6RMF - chain A; structure by X-ray diffraction, 1.51 A resolution.

Chain A:
Name: Metallo-beta-lactamase type 2
Organism: Klebsiella pneumoniae
Notes: EC 3.5.2.6
Reference sequence: C7C422 (BLAN1_KLEPN); residues 29-270 here = UniProt positions 29-270
Sequence (244 residues; each row starts with the number of its first residue):
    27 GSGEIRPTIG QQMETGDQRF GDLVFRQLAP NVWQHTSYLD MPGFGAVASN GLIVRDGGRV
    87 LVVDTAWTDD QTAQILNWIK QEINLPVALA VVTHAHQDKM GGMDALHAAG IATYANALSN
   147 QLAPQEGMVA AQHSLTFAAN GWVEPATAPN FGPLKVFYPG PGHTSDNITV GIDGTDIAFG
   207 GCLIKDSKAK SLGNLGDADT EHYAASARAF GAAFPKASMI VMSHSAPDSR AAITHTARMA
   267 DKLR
Disordered / not traced: 27-32, 67-70
Sequence notes: expression tag (27-28)
Ion coordination: Zn2+ site 1: His120, His122, His189 (together with K9B, K9K); Zn2+ site 2: Asp124, Cys208, His250 (together with K9B, K9K)
Ligand contacts: K9B / K9K: Trp93, His120, His122, Gln123, Asp124, Glu152, His189, Cys208, Lys211, Leu218, Gly219, Asn220, Gly222, Asp223, His250
Swiss-Prot annotation at these positions:
  - binding site (Zn(2+)): His120, His122, Asp124, His189, Cys208, His250
  - binding site (substrate): Lys211, Asn220
What the authors report for this chain:
  - conformationally variable residues (order/disorder transition): Met67 to Phe70

Overview:
Chain A binds K9B / K9K. His120, His122 and His189 coordinate Zn2+ site 1. Asp124, Cys208 and His250
coordinate Zn2+ site 2. From UniProt: 6 Zn2+-binding residues and substrate-binding residues Lys211 and
Asn220. The paper reports conformational variability at Met67.
Chain A is Metallo-beta-lactamase type 2 (Klebsiella pneumoniae); the structure, Crystal structure of NDM-1
with VNRX-5133, was determined by X-ray diffraction.
